6L3H - chains A and B; structure by electron microscopy, 3.06 A resolution.

== Chain A (and B) ==
Molecule: Nitric-oxide reductase
Organism: Neisseria meningitidis alpha14
Notes: EC 1.7.99.7; chain B of this document is another copy of the same molecule, construct and numbering; everything in this record applies to it too
Reference sequence: C6S880 (C6S880_NEIML); residues 1-751 here = UniProt positions 1-751
Amino-acid sequence (751 residues; row label = number of the first residue in the row):
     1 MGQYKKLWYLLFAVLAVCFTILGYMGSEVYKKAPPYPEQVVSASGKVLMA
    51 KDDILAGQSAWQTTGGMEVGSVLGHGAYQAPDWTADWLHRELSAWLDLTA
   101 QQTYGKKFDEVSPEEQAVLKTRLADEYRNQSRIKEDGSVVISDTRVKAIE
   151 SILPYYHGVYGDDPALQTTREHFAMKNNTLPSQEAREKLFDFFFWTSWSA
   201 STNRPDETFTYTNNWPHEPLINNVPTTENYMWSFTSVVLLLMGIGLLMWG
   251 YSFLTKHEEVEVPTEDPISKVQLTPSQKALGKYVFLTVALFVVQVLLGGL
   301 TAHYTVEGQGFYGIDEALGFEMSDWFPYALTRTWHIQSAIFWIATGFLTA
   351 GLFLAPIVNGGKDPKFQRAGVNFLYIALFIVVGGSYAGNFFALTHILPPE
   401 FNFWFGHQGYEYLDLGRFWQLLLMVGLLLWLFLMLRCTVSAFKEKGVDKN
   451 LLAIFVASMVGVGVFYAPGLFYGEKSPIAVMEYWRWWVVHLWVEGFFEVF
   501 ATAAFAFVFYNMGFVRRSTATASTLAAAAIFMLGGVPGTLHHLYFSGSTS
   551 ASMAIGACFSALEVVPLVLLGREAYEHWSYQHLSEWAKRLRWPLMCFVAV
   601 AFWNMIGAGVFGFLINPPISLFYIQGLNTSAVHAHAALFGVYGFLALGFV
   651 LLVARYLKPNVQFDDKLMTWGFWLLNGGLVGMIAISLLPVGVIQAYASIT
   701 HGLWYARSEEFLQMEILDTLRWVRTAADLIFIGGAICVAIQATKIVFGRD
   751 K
Disordered / not traced: 1, 312-315, 747-751
Metal / ion sites: Ca2+: Gly76, Tyr78, Glu411 (together with heme); heme Fe site 1: His335, His635; Fe ion: His490, Glu494, His541, His542; heme Fe site 2 near His633 (its only coordinating residue here)
Ligand contacts:
  - heme (HEM), molecule 1: His75, Tyr78, Glu411, Tyr412, Trp486, Glu494, Glu498, His541, His542, Ser560, Glu563, Val564, Leu567, Asn604, Ala608, Gly612, Phe613, Ile615, Asn616, Leu621, Gln625, Gly626, Ser630, His633, Ala634, Ala637, Leu638, Tyr642
  - heme (HEM), molecule 2: Gly76, Ala77, Tyr78, Gln79, Phe291, Gln294, Val295, Gly298, Gly299, Thr301, Ala302, Tyr328, Arg332, His335, Ile336, Ala339, Glu411, Tyr412, Ser630, Ala631, Ala634, His635, Leu638, Phe639, Met682, Arg724, Asp728, Phe731, Ile732
What the authors report for this chain:
  - self-association interface (contacts with another copy of this molecule): Val237, Leu240, Leu241, Ile244
  - Fe ion coordination: His490, Glu494, His541, His542
  - contacts within the chain: Glu498-Asn604 (hydrogen bond)
  - catalytic residues: Glu494 (proposed by the authors, not directly observed)
  - conformationally variable residues (helix shift): Glu573, Glu576, His577
  - mutagenesis - E498A: decreased catalytic activity

== How chain A and chain B interact ==
Pairs across the interface (61):
  Glu114(A) with Val118(B); Thr121(B)
  Val118(A) with Glu114(B); Val118(B), hydrophobic
  Thr121(A) with Glu114(B)
  Thr227(A) with Tyr696(B); Ile699(B); Thr700(B)
  Tyr230(A) with Tyr230(B), hydrogen bond; Tyr623(B); Ile699(B), hydrophobic
  Met231(A) with Ile699(B), hydrophobic
  Phe234(A) with Leu614(B); Ser620(B)
  Val238(A) with Val610(B), hydrophobic; Leu614(B), hydrophobic
  Leu241(A) with Gly609(B); Val610(B); Phe613(B), hydrophobic
  Met242(A) with Val610(B)
  Gly245(A) with Val568(B); Met605(B)
  Met248(A) with Met248(B), hydrophobic
  Trp249(A) with Gly571(B); Ala574(B), hydrophobic; Val598(B); Phe602(B), hydrophobic; Met605(B), hydrophobic
  Ser252(A) with Gly571(B), hydrogen bond (side chain-backbone); Arg572(B); Tyr575(B)
  Phe253(A) with Ala574(B); Tyr575(B), hydrophobic
  Val568(A) with Gly245(B)
  Leu569(A) with Met248(B), hydrophobic; Leu569(B), hydrophobic
  Gly571(A) with Trp249(B); Ser252(B), hydrogen bond (backbone-side chain)
  Arg572(A) with Ser252(B)
  Ala574(A) with Trp249(B), hydrophobic; Phe253(B)
  Tyr575(A) with Ser252(B); Phe253(B), hydrophobic
  Val598(A) with Trp249(B)
  Phe602(A) with Trp249(B), hydrophobic
  Met605(A) with Gly245(B); Trp249(B), hydrophobic
  Gly609(A) with Leu241(B)
  Val610(A) with Val238(B), hydrophobic; Leu241(B); Met242(B), hydrophobic
  Phe613(A) with Leu241(B), hydrophobic
  Leu614(A) with Phe234(B); Val238(B), hydrophobic
  Ser620(A) with Phe234(B)
  Tyr623(A) with Tyr230(B)
  Tyr696(A) with Thr227(B)
  Ile699(A) with Thr227(B); Tyr230(B), hydrophobic; Met231(B), hydrophobic
  Thr700(A) with Thr227(B)
Also at the interface, not in a pair above, chain A (47 interface residues in all): Pro113, Ala117, Arg122, Val237, Leu240, Ile244, Leu246, Val564, Trp578, Ala601, Ile606, Ile619, Val692, Ala695
Also at the interface, not in a pair above, chain B (47 interface residues in all): Pro113, Ala117, Arg122, Val237, Leu240, Ile244, Leu246, Val564, Trp578, Ala601, Ile606, Ile619, Val692, Ala695

== Overview ==
Chain A and chain B each contribute 47 residues to their interface; the contacts include 3 hydrogen bonds.
Polar contacts include Tyr230(A)-Tyr230(B) and Ser252(A)-Gly571(B). Bound to chain A: heme. Gly76(A), Tyr78(A)
and Glu411(A) coordinate Ca2+. From the paper: the catalytic residue Glu494(A); E498A of chain A reduces
catalytic activity.
Both chains are Nitric-oxide reductase (Neisseria meningitidis alpha14). Entry 6L3H (Cryo-EM structure of
dimeric quinol dependent Nitric Oxide Reductase (qNOR) from the pathogen Neisseria meninigitidis) was
determined by electron microscopy together with 6L1X and 6T6V from the same study.
